3OU4 - chains B and C of the 3 polymer chains in the assembly; structure by X-ray diffraction, 1.60 A resolution.

[Chain B]
Molecule: HIV-1 protease
Source organism: Human immunodeficiency virus 1
Reference sequence: Q000H7 (Q000H7_9HIV1); residue numbers follow UniProt; this construct covers 1-99
Amino-acid sequence (99 residues; row label = number of the first residue in the row):
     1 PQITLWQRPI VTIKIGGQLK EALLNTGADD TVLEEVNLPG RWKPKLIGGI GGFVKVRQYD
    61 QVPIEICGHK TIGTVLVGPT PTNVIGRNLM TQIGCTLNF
Sequence notes: conflict Asn25 (Asp in Q000H7), Glu35 (Asp in Q000H7), Val36 (Ile in Q000H7), Leu46 (Met in Q000H7), Thr71 (Val in Q000H7)

[Chain C]
Molecule: TF/PR substrate peptide
Reference sequence: Q9WLL9 (Q9WLL9_9HIV1); residues 303-309 here correspond to UniProt positions 53-59 (UniProt number = residue number - 250)
Amino-acid sequence (7 residues; row label = number of the first residue in the row):
   303 FNFPQIT

[How chain B and chain C interact]
Pairs across the interface (16):
  Arg8(B) - Phe303(C)
  Asn25(B) - Phe305(C)  hydrogen bond (side chain-backbone)
  Gly27(B) - Phe305(C)
  Gly27(B) - Pro306(C)
  Gly27(B) - Gln307(C)  hydrogen bond (backbone-backbone)
  Ala28(B) - Gln307(C)
  Asp29(B) - Gln307(C)  hydrogen bond (backbone-side chain)
  Asp29(B) - Ile308(C)
  Asp30(B) - Gln307(C)  hydrogen bond (backbone-side chain)
  Asp30(B) - Thr309(C)  hydrogen bond
  Lys45(B) - Thr309(C)
  Leu46(B) - Thr309(C)
  Ile47(B) - Thr309(C)
  Gly48(B) - Ile308(C)  hydrogen bond (backbone-backbone)
  Gly48(B) - Thr309(C)  hydrogen bond (backbone-backbone)
  Thr82(B) - Phe305(C)
Also at the interface, not in a pair above, chain B (12 interface residues in all): Gly49

[Overview]
Chain B and chain C form an interface of 12 and 6 residues respectively, with 7 hydrogen bonds. Polar pairs
include Asn25(B)-Phe305(C), Asp29(B)-Gln307(C) and Asp30(B)-Gln307(C).
Here chain B is HIV-1 protease (Human immunodeficiency virus 1) and chain C is TF/PR substrate peptide. Entry
3OU4 (MDR769 HIV-1 protease complexed with TF/PR hepta-peptide) was determined by X-ray diffraction, deposited
together with 3OTS, 3OTY, 3OU1, 3OU3, 3OUA, 3OUB, 3OUC and 3OUD.
